5A6Z - chains A and C of the 4 polymer chains in the assembly; structure by X-ray diffraction, 1.50 A resolution.

[Chain A (and C)]
Molecule: LECB
Organism: Pseudomonas aeruginosa
Notes: chain C of this document is another copy of the same molecule, construct and numbering; everything in this record applies to it too
UniProtKB: U8MRX2 (U8MRX2_PSEAI); residues 1-114 here correspond to UniProt positions 2-115 (UniProt number = residue number + 1)
Amino-acid sequence (114 residues; row label = number of the first residue in the row):
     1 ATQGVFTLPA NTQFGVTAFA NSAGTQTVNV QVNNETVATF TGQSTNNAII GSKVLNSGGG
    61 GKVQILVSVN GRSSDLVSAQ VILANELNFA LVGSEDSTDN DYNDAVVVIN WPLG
Ion coordination: Ca2+ site 1: Asn-21, Asp-101, Asn-103, Asp-104 (together with alpha-L-fucopyranose) (shared with 1 residue of chain B); Ca2+ site 2: Glu-95, Asp-99, Asp-101, Asp-104 (together with alpha-L-fucopyranose); Ca2+ site 3: Gly-114 (together with alpha-L-fucopyranose) (shared with 4 residues of chain B)
What the authors report for this chain:
  - binding site for alpha-L-fucopyranose: Ala-23, Thr-45, Asp-96, Asp-99, Gly-114
  - binding site for N-acetylglucosamine: Asp-96
  - binding site for beta-D-galactopyranose: Ser-97

[How chain A and chain C interact]
Pairs across the interface - 12 pairs, chain A then chain C:
  Val-5(A) / Asn-85(C)
  Phe-6(A) / Asn-85(C)
  Thr-7(A) / Asn-85(C)  hydrogen bond
  Ala-79(A) / Ile-82(C)
  Gln-80(A) / Val-81(C)
  Gln-80(A) / Ile-82(C)  hydrogen bond (backbone-backbone)
  Val-81(A) / Gln-80(C)
  Ile-82(A) / Ala-79(C)
  Ile-82(A) / Gln-80(C)  hydrogen bond (backbone-backbone)
  Asn-85(A) / Val-5(C)
  Asn-85(A) / Phe-6(C)
  Asn-85(A) / Thr-7(C)  hydrogen bond
Other interface residues (no listed pair), chain A (12 interface residues in all): Ala-1, Gln-3, Leu-83, Ala-84
Other interface residues (no listed pair), chain C (13 interface residues in all): Ala-1, Thr-2, Gln-3, Leu-83, Ala-84

[In short]
12 residues of chain A and 13 residues of chain C are in contact, with 4 hydrogen bonds. Polar contacts
include Thr-7(A)/Asn-85(C) and Gln-80(A)/Ile-82(C). Asn-21(A), Asp-101(A), Asn-103(A) and Asp-104(A)
coordinate Ca2+ site 1. From the paper: a binding site for alpha-L-fucopyranose at Ala-23(A), Thr-45(A) and
Asp-96(A) among others; a binding site for N-acetylglucosamine at Asp-96(A).
Chain A and chain C are both LECB (Pseudomonas aeruginosa); the structure, Structure of the LecB lectin from
Pseudomonas aeruginosa strain PA14 in complex with lewis a, was determined by X-ray diffraction together with
5A6Q, 5A6X and 5A6Y from the same study.
